PDB entry 2HJ9 | X-ray diffraction, 2.34 A resolution | chains C and D of the 4 polymer chains in the assembly

Chain C (and D):
Molecule: Autoinducer 2 sensor kinase/phosphatase luxQ
Organism: Vibrio harveyi
Notes: EC 3.1.3.-; fragment: periplasmic domain (residues 53-271); chain D of this document is another copy of the same molecule, construct and numbering; everything in this record applies to it too
UniProtKB: P54302 (LUXQ_VIBHA); residues 53-271 here = UniProt positions 53-271
Amino-acid sequence (221 residues; each row starts with the number of its first residue):
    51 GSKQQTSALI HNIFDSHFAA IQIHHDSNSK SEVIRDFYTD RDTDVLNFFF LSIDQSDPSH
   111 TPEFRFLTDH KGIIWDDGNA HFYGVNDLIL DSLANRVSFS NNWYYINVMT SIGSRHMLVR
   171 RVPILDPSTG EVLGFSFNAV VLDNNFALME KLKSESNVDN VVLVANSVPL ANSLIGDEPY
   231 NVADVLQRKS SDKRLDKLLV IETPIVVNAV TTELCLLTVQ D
Disordered / not traced: 51, 239-247, 271 (chain D: 51-57, 238-247, 271)
What the authors report for this chain:
  - mutagenesis - S81R, A221P: decreased signaling in response to AI-2
  - mutagenesis - L59A, L59F, M199V, K203R: decreased catalytic activity
  - mutagenesis - N152A, W153A: increased signaling in response to AI-2

Interface between chain C and chain D:
Contacting residue pairs - 28 pairs, chain C then chain D:
  Leu59(C) - Leu59(D)  hydrophobic
  Ser66(C) - Asn62(D)  hydrogen bond
  Ser66(C) - Ser66(D)
  Ala70(C) - Ile73(D)
  Ile73(C) - Ile73(D)  hydrophobic
  His74(C) - Ile73(D)
  Ser77(C) - Ser77(D)  hydrogen bond
  Glu82(C) - Glu82(D)
  Glu82(C) - Arg85(D)  salt bridge
  Phe98(C) - Pro177(D)  hydrophobic
  Ser102(C) - Lys80(D)  hydrogen bond
  Ser102(C) - Leu175(D)
  Gln105(C) - Asn151(D)
  Ser106(C) - Asp76(D)
  Ser106(C) - Asn151(D)  hydrogen bond
  Ser106(C) - Arg170(D)  hydrogen bond (backbone-side chain)
  Asp107(C) - Gln72(D)  hydrogen bond
  Asp107(C) - Ile73(D)
  Asp107(C) - Asp76(D)
  His110(C) - Ala69(D)
  His110(C) - Gln72(D)
  His110(C) - Ile73(D)
  Ser204(C) - His61(D)
  Glu205(C) - Leu59(D)
  Glu205(C) - His61(D)
  Glu205(C) - Asn62(D)  hydrogen bond
  Glu205(C) - Asp65(D)
  Asn207(C) - Leu59(D)
Other interface residues (no listed pair), chain C (22 interface residues in all): Gln55, Asn62, Ile63, Val95, Phe99, Ile103
Other interface residues (no listed pair), chain D (19 interface residues in all): Ala58, Gly180

In short:
The interface between chain C and chain D involves 22 residues on one side and 19 on the other, with 7
hydrogen bonds and 1 salt bridge. Polar contacts include Glu82(C)-Arg85(D), Ser66(C)-Asn62(D) and
Ser77(C)-Ser77(D). From the paper: L59A, L59F and M199V of chain C, among others, reduce catalytic activity;
S81R and A221P of chain C reduce signaling in response to AI-2; 8 substitutions were tested in all.
Both chains are Autoinducer 2 sensor kinase/phosphatase luxQ (Vibrio harveyi). Entry 2HJ9 (Crystal structure
of the Autoinducer-2-bound form of Vibrio harveyi LuxP complexed with the periplasmic domain of ...) was
determined by X-ray diffraction (same publication as 2HJE).
